PDB entry 7PHX | X-ray diffraction, 1.80 A resolution | chains H and I of the 3 polymer chains in the assembly

[Chain H]
Name: Thrombin heavy chain
Organism: Homo sapiens
UniProtKB: P00734 (THRB_HUMAN); residues 321-579 here correspond to UniProt positions 364-622 (UniProt number = residue number + 43)
Amino-acid sequence (259 residues; numbered 321 to 579; the number before each row is that of its first residue):
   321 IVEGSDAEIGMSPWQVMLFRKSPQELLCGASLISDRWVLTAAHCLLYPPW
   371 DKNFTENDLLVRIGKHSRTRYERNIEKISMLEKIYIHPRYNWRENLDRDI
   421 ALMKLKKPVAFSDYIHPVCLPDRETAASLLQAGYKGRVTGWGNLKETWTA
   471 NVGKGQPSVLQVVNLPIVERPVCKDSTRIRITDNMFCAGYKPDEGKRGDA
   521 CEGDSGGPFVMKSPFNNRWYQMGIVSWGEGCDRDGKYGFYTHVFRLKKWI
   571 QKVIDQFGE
Unresolved in the structure: 468-474, 575-579
Disulfide bonds: C348-C364, C493-C507, C521-C551
Covalent attachments: N-acetylglucosamine (NAG) linked to N373
Ion coordination: Na+: R553, K556

[Chain I]
Name: Tsetse thrombin inhibitor
UniProtKB: O97373 (TTI_GLOMM); residues 1-32 here correspond to UniProt positions 22-53 (UniProt number = residue number + 21)
Amino-acid sequence (32 residues; row label = number of the first residue in the row):
     1 GEPGAPIDXDEXGDSSEEVGGTPLHEIPGIRL
Unresolved in the structure: 12-19
Construct notes: modified residue (9, 12)
Modified / non-standard residues: SMF (4-sulfomethyl-L-phenylalanine) at position 9; SMF (4-sulfomethyl-L-phenylalanine) at position 12

[Interface between chain H and chain I]
Contacting residue pairs (71; chain H residue first):
  H363(H) with L32(I), hydrogen bond (side chain-backbone)
  Y367(H) with L24(I); H25(I); L32(I), hydrophobic
  P369(H) with H25(I)
  W370(H) with H25(I); I30(I), hydrophobic; L32(I), hydrophobic
  R409(H) with D10(I), salt bridge; E11(I)
  R413(H) with P23(I)
  E414(H) with G20(I); G21(I); T22(I); P23(I); L24(I), hydrogen bond (backbone-backbone)
  N415(H) with L24(I)
  L416(H) with L24(I), hydrophobic; L32(I), hydrophobic
  R418(H) with D10(I), salt bridge
  R443(H) with I7(I), hydrogen bond (side chain-backbone); SMF_9(I)
  A447(H) with I7(I), hydrophobic
  L450(H) with P3(I); G4(I), hydrogen bond (backbone-backbone)
  Q451(H) with G1(I), hydrogen bond (side chain-backbone); E2(I)
  A452(H) with G1(I); E2(I), hydrogen bond (backbone-backbone)
  E489(H) with E2(I)
  R490(H) with G4(I), hydrogen bond (side chain-backbone); A5(I)
  R498(H) with I27(I)
  I499(H) with T22(I); L24(I), hydrophobic; I27(I), hydrophobic
  R500(H) with G20(I)
  D503(H) with P6(I)
  N504(H) with D10(I), hydrogen bond
  F506(H) with G4(I)
  D519(H) with R31(I), salt bridge
  A520(H) with R31(I)
  C521(H) with R31(I)
  E522(H) with I30(I); R31(I); L32(I)
  S525(H) with L32(I), hydrogen bond (side chain-backbone)
  V545(H) with R31(I)
  W547(H) with L24(I), hydrophobic; I30(I), hydrophobic; R31(I), hydrogen bond (backbone-side chain); L32(I), hydrophobic
  G548(H) with I30(I); R31(I), hydrogen bond (backbone-backbone)
  E549(H) with I27(I); G29(I)
  G550(H) with G29(I), hydrogen bond (backbone-backbone); R31(I)
  C551(H) with R31(I)
  R553(H) with G29(I)
  G558(H) with R31(I)
  H562(H) with A5(I); P6(I), hydrogen bond (side chain-backbone)
  F564(H) with I7(I); SMF_9(I)
  R565(H) with D8(I), salt bridge; SMF_9(I); D10(I), salt bridge
  L566(H) with D10(I)
  K567(H) with SMF_9(I)
  K568(H) with SMF_9(I)
Other interface residues (no listed pair), chain H (48 interface residues in all): H407, A446, Y454, I487, P491, S546
Other interface residues (no listed pair), chain I (23 interface residues in all): P28

[Summary]
The interface between chain H and chain I involves 48 residues on one side and 23 on the other, with 13
hydrogen bonds and 5 salt bridges. Polar contacts include R409(H)-D10(I), R418(H)-D10(I) and D519(H)-R31(I).
Covalently linked N-acetylglucosamine: at N373(H).
Chain H is Thrombin heavy chain (Homo sapiens) and chain I is Tsetse thrombin inhibitor; the structure, Tsetse
thrombin inhibitor in complex with human alpha-thrombin - acid-stable sulfotyrosine analogue, was determined
by X-ray diffraction.
